PDB entry 8WHY | electron microscopy, 2.70 A resolution | chains 8 and A of the 28 polymer chains in the assembly

Chain 8:
Protein: 50S ribosomal protein L35
Source organism: Mycolicibacterium smegmatis MC2 155
UniProtKB: A0QYU7 (RL35_MYCS2); residue numbers follow UniProt; this construct covers 1-64
Chain sequence (64 residues; each row starts with the number of its first residue):
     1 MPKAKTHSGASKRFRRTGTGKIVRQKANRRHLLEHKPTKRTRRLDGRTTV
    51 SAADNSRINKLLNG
Disordered / not traced: 1

Chain A:
Molecule: 23S rRNA
Source organism: Mycolicibacterium smegmatis MC2 155
Sequence (3119 nucleotides; numbered 2 to 3120; the number before each row is that of its first residue):
     2 AAGUGUUUAAGGGCGCAUGGUGGAUGCCUUGGCACUGGGAGCCGAUGAAG
    52 GACGUAGGAGGCUGCGAUAAGCCUCGGGGAGCUGUCAACCGAGCGUUGAU
   102 CCGAGGAUGUCCGAAUGGGGAAACCCGGCACGAGUGAUGUCGUGUCACCA
   152 GGCGCUGAAUAUAUAGGCGUCUGGGGGGAACGCGGGGAAGUGAAACAUCU
   202 CAGUACCCGUAGGAAGAGAAAACAAAAUGUGAUUCCGUGAGUAGUGGCGA
   252 GCGAAAGCGGAGGAUGGCUAAACCGUAUGCAUGUGAUACCGGGUAGGGGU
   302 UGUGUGUGCGGGGUUGUGGGACCUAUCUUUCCGGCUCUACCUGGCUGGAG
   352 GGCAGUGAGAAAAUGUUGUGGUUAGCGGAAAUGGCUUGGGAUGGCCUGCC
   402 GUAGACGGUGAGAGCCCGGUACGUGAAAACCCGACGUCUGUCUUGAUGGU
   452 GUUCCCGAGUAGCAGCGGGCCCGUGGAAUCUGCUGUGAAUCUGCCGGGAC
   502 CACCCGGUAAGCCUGAAUACUUCCCAGUGACCGAUAGCGGAUUAGUACCG
   552 UGAGGGAAUGGUGAAAAGUACCCCGGGAGGGGAGUGAAAGAGUACCUGAA
   602 ACCGUGCGCUUACAAUCCGUCAGAGCCCUCGACGUGUCGUGGGGUGAUGG
   652 CGUGCCUUUUGAAGAAUGAGCCUGCGAGUCAGGGACAUGUCGCGAGGUUA
   702 ACCCGGGUGGGGUAGCCGCAGCGAAAGCGAGUCUGAAUAGGGCGUAUCCA
   752 CACAAGAGUGUGUGGUGUAGUGGUGUGUUCUGGACCCGAAGCGGAGUGAU
   802 CUACCCAUGGCCAGGGUGAAGCGCGGGUAAGACCGCGUGGAGGCCCGAAC
   852 CCACUUAGGUUGAAGACUGAGGGGAUGAGCUGUGGGUAGGGGUGAAAGGC
   902 CAAUCAAACUCCGUGAUAGCUGGUUCUCCCCGAAAUGCAUUUAGGUGCAG
   952 CGUCGCAUGUUUCUUGCCGGAGGUAGAGCUACUGGAUGGCCGAUGGGCCC
  1002 CACAGGGUUACUGACGUCAGCCAAACUCCGAAUGCCGGUAAGUCCAAGAG
  1052 UGCGGCAGUGAGACGGCGGGGGAUAAGCUCCGUGCGUCGAGAGGGAAACA
  1102 GCCCAGAUCGCCGGCUAAGGCCCCUAAGCGUGUGCUAAGUGGAAAAGGAU
  1152 GUGCAGUCGCGAAGACAACCAGGAGGUUGGCUUAGAAGCAGCCACCCUUG
  1202 AAAGAGUGCGUAAUAGCUCACUGGUCAAGUGAUUGUGCGCCGAUAAUGUA
  1252 GCGGGGCUCAAGCACACCGCCGAAGCCGCGGCAGCCAACGUGUUGGCUGG
  1302 GUAGGGGAGCGUCCUGCAUCCGGUGAAGCCGCCGAGUGAUCGAGUGGUGG
  1352 AGGGUGUGGGAGUGAGAAUGCAGGCAUGAGUAGCGAUUAGGCAAGUGAGA
  1402 ACCUUGCCCGCCGAAAGACCAAGGGUUCCUGGGCCAGGCCAGUCCGCCCA
  1452 GGGUGAGUCGGGACCUAAGGCGAGGCCGACAGGCGUAGUCGAUGGACAAC
  1502 GGGUUGAUAUUCCCGUACCCGUGUAUGUGCGUCCAUGAUGAAUCAGCGGU
  1552 ACUAACCAUCCAAAACCACCGUGACCGCACCUUUCGGGGUGUGGCGUUGG
  1602 UGGGGCUGCAUGGGACCUUCGUUGGUAGUAGUCAAGCGAUGGGGUGACGC
  1652 AGGAAGGUAGCCGUACCGGUCAGUGGUAAUACCGGGGUAAGCCUGUAGGG
  1702 AGUCAGAUAGGUAAAUCCGUCUGGCAUAUAUCCUGAGAGGUGAUGCAUAG
  1752 CCGAGUGAGGCGAAUUCGGUGAUCCUAUGCUGCCGAGAAAAGCCUCUAGC
  1802 GAGGACAUACACGGCCCGUACCCCAAACCAACACAGGUGGUCAGGUAGAG
  1852 AAUACUAAGGCGUACGAGUGAACUAUGGUUAAGGAACUCGGCAAAAUGCC
  1902 CCCGUAACUUCGGGAGAAGGGGGACCCACAUGGCGUGUAAGCCUUUACGG
  1952 CCCAAGCGUGAGUGGGUGGCACAAACCAGUGAGAAGCGACUGUUUACUAA
  2002 AAACACAGGUCCGUGCGAAGUCGCAAGACGAUGUAUACGGACUGACGCCU
  2052 GCCCGGUGCUGGAAGGUUAAGAGGACCCGUUAACUCCCUUUGGGGGUGAA
  2102 GCGGAGAAUUUAAGCCCCAGUAAACGGCGGUGGUAACUAUAACCAUCCUA
  2152 AGGUAGCGAAAUUCCUUGUCGGGUAAGUUCCGACCUGCACGAAUGGCGUA
  2202 ACGACUUCUCAACUGUCUCAACCAUAGACUCGGCGAAAUUGCACUACGAG
  2252 UAAAGAUGCUCGUUACGCGCGGCAGGACGAAAAGACCCCGGGACCUUCAC
  2302 UACAACUUGGUAUUGGUGCUCGAUACGGUUUGUGUAGGAUAGGUGGGAGA
  2352 CUGUGAAGCUCACACGCCAGUGUGGGUGGAGUCGUUGUUGAAAUACCACU
  2402 CUGAUCGUAUUGGGCCUCUAACCUCGGACCGUAUAUCCGGUUCAGGGACA
  2452 GUGCCUGGUGGGUAGUUUAACUGGGGCGGUUGCCUCCUAAAAUGUAACGG
  2502 AGGCGCCCAAAGGUUCCCUCAACCUGGACGGCAAUCAGGUGUUGAGUGUA
  2552 AGUGCACAAGGGAGCUUGACUGCGAGACGGACAUGUCGAGCAGGGACGAA
  2602 AGUCGGGACUAGUGAUCCGGCACCUCUGAGUGGAAGGGGUGUCGCUCAAC
  2652 GGAUAAAAGGUACCCCGGGGAUAACAGGCUGAUCUUCCCCAAGAGUCCAU
  2702 AUCGACGGGAUGGUUUGGCACCUCGAUGUCGGCUCGUCGCAUCCUGGGGC
  2752 UGGAGCAGGUCCCAAGGGUUGGGCUGUUCGCCCAUUAAAGCGGCACGCGA
  2802 GCUGGGUUUAGAACGUCGUGAGACAGUUCGGUCUCUAUCCGCCGCGCGCG
  2852 UCAGAAGCUUGAGGAAACCUGUCCCUAGUACGAGAGGACCGGGACGGACG
  2902 AACCUCUGGUAUACCAGUUGUCCCACCAGGGGCACGGCUGGAUAGCCACG
  2952 UUCGGACAGGAUAACCGCUGAAAGCAUCUAAGCGGGAAACCUCUUCCAAG
  3002 ACCAGGCUUCUCACCCUCUAGGAGGGAUAAGGCCCCCCGCAGACCACGGG
  3052 AUUGAUAGACCAGACCUGGAAGCCUAGUAAUAGGUGCAGGGAACUGGCAC
  3102 UAACCGGCCGAAAACUUAC
Disordered / not traced: 1171-1222, 1563-1607, 2697-2701

Interface between chain 8 and chain A:
Pairs across the interface - 89 pairs, chain 8 then chain A:
  Pro2(8) - A682(A)  base contact
  Pro2(8) - G683(A)  hydrogen bond to the base
  Pro2(8) - G685(A)  sugar contact
  Pro2(8) - U782(A)  base contact
  Lys3(8) - A241(A)  hydrogen bond to the phosphate
  Lys3(8) - G242(A)  salt bridge to the phosphate
  Lys3(8) - G685(A)  sugar contact
  Ala4(8) - G242(A)  base contact
  Ala4(8) - G685(A)  hydrogen bond to the sugar
  Lys5(8) - G242(A)  base contact
  Lys5(8) - C253(A)  salt bridge to the phosphate
  Lys5(8) - G254(A)  salt bridge to the phosphate
  Thr6(8) - G242(A)  sugar contact
  Thr6(8) - U243(A)  hydrogen bond to the phosphate
  His7(8) - A251(A)  salt bridge to the phosphate
  Ser8(8) - U246(A)  base contact
  Ser8(8) - G247(A)  base contact
  Ser8(8) - G252(A)  hydrogen bond to the base
  Ser8(8) - C253(A)  base contact
  Lys12(8) - U246(A)  hydrogen bond to the base
  Lys12(8) - G247(A)  hydrogen bond to the base
  Lys12(8) - C249(A)  hydrogen bond to the base
  Arg13(8) - G250(A)  salt bridge to the phosphate
  Arg13(8) - U2617(A)  hydrogen bond to the sugar
  Arg13(8) - C2618(A)  sugar contact
  Arg15(8) - G724(A)  salt bridge to the phosphate
  Arg15(8) - A725(A)  salt bridge to the phosphate
  Thr17(8) - C723(A)  phosphate contact
  Thr17(8) - C744(A)  phosphate contact
  Thr17(8) - G745(A)  hydrogen bond to the phosphate
  Gly18(8) - G722(A)  phosphate contact
  Gly18(8) - C723(A)  hydrogen bond to the phosphate
  Gly18(8) - G745(A)  sugar contact
  Thr19(8) - G745(A)  hydrogen bond to the phosphate
  Thr19(8) - U746(A)  phosphate contact
  Lys21(8) - G745(A)  salt bridge to the phosphate
  Arg24(8) - A2584(A)  salt bridge to the phosphate
  Arg24(8) - U2585(A)  salt bridge to the phosphate
  Lys26(8) - U2585(A)  phosphate contact
  Ala27(8) - U2585(A)  hydrogen bond to the phosphate
  Ala27(8) - A2616(A)  phosphate contact
  Ala27(8) - U2617(A)  phosphate contact
  Asn28(8) - U2585(A)  phosphate contact
  Asn28(8) - A2616(A)  hydrogen bond to the phosphate
  Asn28(8) - U2617(A)  hydrogen bond to the phosphate
  Arg29(8) - U2617(A)  phosphate contact
  Arg29(8) - G2642(A)  salt bridge to the phosphate
  Arg30(8) - U2617(A)  phosphate contact
  Arg30(8) - C2618(A)  salt bridge to the phosphate
  Arg30(8) - U2643(A)  base contact
  Arg30(8) - C2644(A)  base contact
  His31(8) - A2616(A)  salt bridge to the phosphate
  His31(8) - C2644(A)  base contact
  His31(8) - G2645(A)  hydrogen bond to the base
  His31(8) - C2646(A)  hydrogen bond to the base
  Leu32(8) - G2615(A)  sugar contact
  Leu32(8) - A2616(A)  phosphate contact
  Leu32(8) - C2644(A)  hydrogen bond to the phosphate
  Leu33(8) - U2643(A)  phosphate contact
  Leu33(8) - C2644(A)  hydrogen bond to the phosphate
  Glu34(8) - C2644(A)  hydrogen bond to the phosphate
  His35(8) - U2614(A)  phosphate contact
  His35(8) - G2615(A)  salt bridge to the phosphate
  Lys36(8) - G2615(A)  phosphate contact
  Thr38(8) - U2572(A)  hydrogen bond to the phosphate
  Thr38(8) - G2573(A)  phosphate contact
  Lys39(8) - C2588(A)  salt bridge to the phosphate
  Lys39(8) - G2607(A)  salt bridge to the phosphate
  Arg40(8) - G2586(A)  salt bridge to the phosphate
  Arg40(8) - U2587(A)  salt bridge to the phosphate
  Arg42(8) - C2574(A)  base contact
  Arg42(8) - G2575(A)  hydrogen bond to the base
  Arg42(8) - G2606(A)  base contact
  Arg43(8) - G2586(A)  salt bridge to the phosphate
  Arg43(8) - U2587(A)  salt bridge to the phosphate
  Leu44(8) - G2586(A)  phosphate contact
  Arg47(8) - G724(A)  salt bridge to the phosphate
  Arg47(8) - A725(A)  salt bridge to the phosphate
  Ser51(8) - C2583(A)  hydrogen bond to the phosphate
  Ser51(8) - A2584(A)  phosphate contact
  Ala53(8) - C949(A)  phosphate contact
  Ala53(8) - A950(A)  phosphate contact
  Ala53(8) - A2582(A)  sugar contact
  Asp54(8) - C2583(A)  hydrogen bond to the sugar
  Asn55(8) - G1055(A)  phosphate contact
  Arg57(8) - G948(A)  hydrogen bond to the sugar
  Arg57(8) - C949(A)  phosphate contact
  Asn63(8) - A686(A)  sugar contact
  Asn63(8) - C687(A)  phosphate contact
Other interface residues (no listed pair), chain 8 (43 interface residues in all): Gly9, Pro37, Ala52, Asn59
Other interface residues (no listed pair), chain A (56 interface residues in all): G240, G245, C1054, C2571, G2589

Overview:
43 residues of chain 8 and 56 residues of chain A are in contact, with 25 hydrogen bonds and 22 salt bridges.
Polar pairs include Pro2(8)-G683(A), Ser8(8)-G252(A) and Lys12(8)-U246(A).
Chain 8 is 50S ribosomal protein L35 and chain A is 23S rRNA, both from Mycolicibacterium smegmatis MC2 155;
the structure, Cryo- EM structure of Mycobacterium smegmatis 50S ribosomal subunit (body 1) of 70S ribosome
and RafH, was determined by electron microscopy together with 8WHX, 8WI7, 8WI8, 8WI9, 8WIB, 8WIC, 8WID and
8WIF from the same study.
